PDB entry 5SBD | X-ray diffraction, 2.25 A resolution | chains D and E of the 6 polymer chains in the assembly

== Chain D ==
Name: Tubulin beta-2B chain
Source organism: Bos taurus
UniProt: Q6B856 (TBB2B_BOVIN); the author numbering skips numbers that UniProt does not, so the offset changes along the chain: 1-42 = UniProt 1-42; 45-360 = UniProt 43-358; 369-455 = UniProt 359-445
Chain sequence (445 residues; row label = number of the first residue in the row; note: 10 numbers in that range are skipped by the numbering (no residue carries them; nothing is unmodelled there)):
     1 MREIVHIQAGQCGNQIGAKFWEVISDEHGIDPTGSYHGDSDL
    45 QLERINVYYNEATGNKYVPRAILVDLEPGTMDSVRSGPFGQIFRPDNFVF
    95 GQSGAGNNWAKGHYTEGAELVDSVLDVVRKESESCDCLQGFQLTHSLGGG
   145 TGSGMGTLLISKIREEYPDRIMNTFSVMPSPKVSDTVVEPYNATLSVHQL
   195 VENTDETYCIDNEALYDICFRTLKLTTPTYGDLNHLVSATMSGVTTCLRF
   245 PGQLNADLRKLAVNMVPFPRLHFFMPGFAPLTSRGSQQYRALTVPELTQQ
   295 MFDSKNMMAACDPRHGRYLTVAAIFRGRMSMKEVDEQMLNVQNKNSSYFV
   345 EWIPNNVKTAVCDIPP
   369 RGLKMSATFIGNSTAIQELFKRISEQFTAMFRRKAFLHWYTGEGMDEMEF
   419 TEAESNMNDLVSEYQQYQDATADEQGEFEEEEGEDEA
Unresolved in the structure: 281-285, 442-455
Ion coordination: Mg2+: Gln-11 (together with GDP)
Ligand contacts:
  - 5KI ((1S,2R,3S,5S,6S,16E,18E,20R)-11-chloro-12,20-dimethoxy-2,5,9,16-tetramethyl-8,23-dioxo-4,24-dioxa-9,22-diazatetracyclo[19.3.1.1~10,14~.0~3,5~]hexacosa-10(26),11,13,16,18,21(25)-hexaen-6-yl acetate): Gly-100, Asn-101, Asn-102, Lys-105, Asp-179, Thr-180, Val-181, Val-182, Phe-404, Trp-407, Tyr-408
  - GDP (guanosine-5'-diphosphate): Gly-10, Gln-11, Cys-12, Gln-15, Ile-16, Ala-99, Asn-101, Ser-140, Gly-142, Gly-143, Gly-144, Thr-145, Gly-146, Val-171, Pro-173, Val-177, Ser-178, Glu-183, Asn-206, Leu-209, Tyr-224, Leu-227, Asn-228
Curated features (UniProtKB/Swiss-Prot):
  - motif: Met-1 to Ile-4 (MREI motif)
  - binding site (GTP): Gln-11, Glu-71, Ser-140, Gly-144, Thr-145, Gly-146, Asn-206, Asn-228
  - binding site (Mg(2+)): Glu-71
  - modified residue: Ser-40 (Phosphoserine), Thr-57 (Phosphothreonine), Lys-60 (N6-acetyllysine), Ser-174 (Phosphoserine), Thr-287 (Phosphothreonine), Thr-292 (Phosphothreonine), Arg-320 (Omega-N-methylarginine), Glu-448 (5-glutamyl polyglutamate)
  - cross-link (Glycyl lysine isopeptide (Lys-Gly)): Lys-60 (interchain with G-Cter in ubiquitin), Lys-326 (interchain with G-Cter in ubiquitin)
What the authors report for this chain:
  - binding site for 5KI: Asn-102, Lys-105, Val-181

== Chain E ==
Name: Stathmin-4
Source organism: Rattus norvegicus
UniProt: P63043 (STMN4_RAT); residues 5-145 here correspond to UniProt positions 49-189 (UniProt number = residue number + 44)
Chain sequence (143 residues; numbered 3 to 145; the number before each row is that of its first residue):
     3 MADMEVIELNKCTSGQSFEVILKPPSFDGVPEFNASLPRRRDPSLEEIQK
    53 KLEAAEERRKYQEAELLKHLAEKREHEREVIQKAIEENNNFIKMAKEKLA
   103 QKMESNKENREAHLAAMLERLQEKDKHAEEVRKNKELKEEASR
Unresolved in the structure: 3-5, 29-43, 142-145
Sequence notes: initiating methionine (3); expression tag (4)
Curated features (UniProtKB/Swiss-Prot):
  - modified residue: Ser-46 (Phosphoserine)

== Chain D / chain E interface ==
Pairs across the interface (29; chain D residue first):
  Tyr-108(D) / His-129(E)  hydrogen bond
  Tyr-108(D) / Ala-130(E)  hydrophobic
  Tyr-108(D) / Val-133(E)  hydrophobic
  Tyr-108(D) / Arg-134(E)  hydrogen bond (backbone-side chain)
  Thr-109(D) / Lys-137(E)
  Ala-112(D) / Arg-134(E)
  Ser-155(D) / Leu-123(E)
  Lys-156(D) / Asp-127(E)  salt bridge
  Arg-158(D) / Leu-123(E)
  Glu-159(D) / Leu-120(E)
  Glu-159(D) / Leu-123(E)
  Glu-159(D) / Gln-124(E)  hydrogen bond (side chain-backbone)
  Glu-159(D) / Asp-127(E)
  Pro-162(D) / Met-119(E)  hydrophobic
  Pro-162(D) / Leu-120(E)  hydrophobic
  Asp-163(D) / Arg-112(E)
  Gln-193(D) / Lys-126(E)  hydrogen bond
  Asn-197(D) / Leu-123(E)
  Asn-197(D) / Lys-126(E)
  Thr-409(D) / Lys-140(E)  hydrogen bond (backbone-side chain)
  Gly-410(D) / Lys-137(E)
  Gly-410(D) / Lys-140(E)
  Glu-411(D) / Val-133(E)
  Glu-411(D) / Lys-137(E)  salt bridge
  Gly-412(D) / Val-133(E)
  Gly-412(D) / Asn-136(E)
  Gly-412(D) / Lys-137(E)
  Met-413(D) / Val-133(E)
  Glu-417(D) / His-129(E)  salt bridge
Also at the interface, not in a pair above, chain E (16 interface residues in all): Leu-116, Glu-141

== Summary ==
The interface between chain D and chain E involves 17 residues on one side and 16 on the other, with 5
hydrogen bonds and 3 salt bridges. Polar pairs include Lys-156(D)/Asp-127(E), Glu-411(D)/Lys-137(E) and
Glu-417(D)/His-129(E). Bound to chain D: GDP and compound 5KI. From the paper: a binding site for 5KI at
Asn-102(D), Lys-105(D) and Val-181(D).
Here chain D is Tubulin beta-2B chain (Bos taurus) and chain E is Stathmin-4 (Rattus norvegicus). Entry 5SBD
(Tubulin-maytansinoid-5b-complex) was determined by X-ray diffraction together with 5SB8, 5SB9, 5SBA, 5SBB,
5SBC and 5SBE from the same study.
